8RHH - chains K and T of the 6 polymer chains in the assembly; structure by electron microscopy, 3.00 A resolution.

== Chain K (and T) ==
Molecule: Kinesin-1 heavy chain
From: Homo sapiens
Notes: chain T of this document is another copy of the same molecule, construct and numbering; everything in this record applies to it too
UniProtKB: P33176 (KINH_HUMAN); residues 1-963 here = UniProt positions 1-963
Chain sequence (963 residues; numbered 1 to 963; the number before each row is that of its first residue):
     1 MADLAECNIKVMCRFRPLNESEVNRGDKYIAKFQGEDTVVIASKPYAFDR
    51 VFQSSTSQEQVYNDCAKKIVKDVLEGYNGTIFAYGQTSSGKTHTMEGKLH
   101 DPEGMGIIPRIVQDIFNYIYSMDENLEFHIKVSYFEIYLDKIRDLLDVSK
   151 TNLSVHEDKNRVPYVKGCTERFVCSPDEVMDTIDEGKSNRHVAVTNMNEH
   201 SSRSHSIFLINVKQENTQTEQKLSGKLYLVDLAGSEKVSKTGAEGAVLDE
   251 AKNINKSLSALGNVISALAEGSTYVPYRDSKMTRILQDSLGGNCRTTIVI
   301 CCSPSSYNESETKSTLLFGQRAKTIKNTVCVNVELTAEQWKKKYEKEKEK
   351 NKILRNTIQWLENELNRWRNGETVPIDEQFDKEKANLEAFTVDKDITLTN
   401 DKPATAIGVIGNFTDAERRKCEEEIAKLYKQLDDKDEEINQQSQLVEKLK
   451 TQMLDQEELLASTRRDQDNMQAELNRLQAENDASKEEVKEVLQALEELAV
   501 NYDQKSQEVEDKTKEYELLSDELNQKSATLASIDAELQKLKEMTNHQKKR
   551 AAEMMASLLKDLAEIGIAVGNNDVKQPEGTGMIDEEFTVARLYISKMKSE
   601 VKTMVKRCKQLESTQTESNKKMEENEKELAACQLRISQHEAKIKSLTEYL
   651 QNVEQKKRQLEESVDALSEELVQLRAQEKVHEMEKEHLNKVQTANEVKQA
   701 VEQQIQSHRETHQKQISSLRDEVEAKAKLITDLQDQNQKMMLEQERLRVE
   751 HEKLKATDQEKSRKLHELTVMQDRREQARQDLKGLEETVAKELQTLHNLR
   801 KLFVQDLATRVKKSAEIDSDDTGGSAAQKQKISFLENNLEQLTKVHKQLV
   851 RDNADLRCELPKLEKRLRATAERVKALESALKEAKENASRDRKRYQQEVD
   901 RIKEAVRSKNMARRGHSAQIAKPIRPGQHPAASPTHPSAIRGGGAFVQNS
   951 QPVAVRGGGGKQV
Disordered / not traced: 1-2, 347-963 (chain T: 1-917, 927-963)
Metal / ion sites: Mg2+: Thr92, Ser202 (together with AMP-PNP)
Small-molecule neighbours: AMP-PNP (ANP; phosphoaminophosphonic acid-adenylate ester): Arg14, Arg16, Pro17, Gln86, Thr87, Ser88, Ser89, Gly90, Lys91, Thr92, His93, Asn198, Glu199, Ser201, Ser202, Leu232, Ala233, Gly234

== How chain K and chain T interact ==
Pairs across the interface (15):
  Ile119(K) - Ile924(T)  hydrophobic
  Ile119(K) - Pro926(T)
  Tyr120(K) - Pro926(T)
  Asp123(K) - Pro926(T)
  Glu124(K) - Pro926(T)
  Leu126(K) - Pro926(T)
  Glu127(K) - Ile924(T)
  Phe128(K) - Pro923(T)
  Phe128(K) - Ile924(T)  hydrogen bond (backbone-backbone)
  His129(K) - Pro923(T)
  Ile130(K) - Ile924(T)  hydrophobic
  Val173(K) - Lys922(T)
  Val173(K) - Ile924(T)
  Cys174(K) - Lys922(T)
  Cys174(K) - Ile924(T)  hydrophobic
Interface residues without a listed pair, chain K (14 interface residues in all): Phe116, Met122, Phe172
Interface residues without a listed pair, chain T (5 interface residues in all): Arg925
From the paper, about this interface:
  - interface residues, chain K: Phe116(K), Ile119(K), Tyr120(K), Phe128(K), Ile130(K), Cys174(K)
  - interface residues, chain T: Lys922(T), Ile924(T)

== Summary ==
The interface between chain K and chain T involves 14 residues on one side and 5 on the other; the contacts
include 1 hydrogen bond. Its one hydrogen bond, Phe128(K)-Ile924(T), is backbone to backbone. Ligands of chain
K: AMP-PNP. Thr92(K) and Ser202(K) form the Mg2+ site. From the paper: interface residues Phe116(K), Ile119(K)
and Lys922(T) among others.
Chain K and chain T are both Kinesin-1 heavy chain (Homo sapiens); the structure, Microtubule-associated
kinesin-1 tail complex bound to AMPPNP, two-headed state, was determined by electron microscopy (same
publication as 8RHB, 8RIK and 8RIZ).
